6WZ5 - chains H and I of the 10 polymer chains in the assembly; structure by electron microscopy, 2.20 A resolution.

== Chain H ==
Protein: Histone H2B 1.1
Organism: Xenopus laevis
UniProt: P02281 (H2B11_XENLA); residues 1-122 here correspond to UniProt positions 5-126 (UniProt number = residue number + 4)
Chain sequence (122 residues; numbered 1 to 122; the number before each row is that of its first residue):
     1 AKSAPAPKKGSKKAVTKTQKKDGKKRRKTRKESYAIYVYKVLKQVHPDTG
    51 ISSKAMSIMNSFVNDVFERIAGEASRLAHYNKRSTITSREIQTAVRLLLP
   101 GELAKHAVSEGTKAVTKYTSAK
Unresolved in the structure: 1-24
Construct notes: variant Thr29 (Ser33 in P02281)
UniProt features mapped onto this chain:
  - modified residue: Lys2 (N6-acetyllysine), Lys9 (N6-acetyllysine), Ser11 (Phosphoserine), Lys12 (N6-acetyllysine), Lys17 (N6-acetyllysine)
  - glycosylation: Ser109 (O-linked (GlcNAc) serine)
  - cross-link: Lys117 (Glycyl lysine isopeptide (Lys-Gly) (interchain with G-Cter in ubiquitin))

== Chain I ==
Molecule: 167-nt DNA strand
Organism: synthetic construct
Sequence (167 nucleotides; numbered -83 to 83; the number before each row is that of its first residue; numbers below 1 keep their minus sign (DC-83 is residue -83)):
   -83 CAATACATGCACAGGATGTATATATCTGACACGTGCCTGGAGACTAGGGA
   -33 GTAATCCCCTTGGCGGTTAAAACGCGGGGGACAGCGCGTACGTGCGTTTA
    17 AGCGGTGCTAGAGCTGTCTACGACCAATTGAGCGGCCTCGGCACCGGGAT
    67 TCTCCAGGGCATCATAG
Unresolved in the structure: -83 to -77, 77-83

== How chain H and chain I interact ==
Residue-residue contacts (15; chain H residue first):
  Arg27(H) - DG50(I)  hydrogen bond to the base
  Arg27(H) - DG51(I)  phosphate contact
  Lys28(H) - DG50(I)  sugar contact
  Lys28(H) - DG51(I)  salt bridge to the phosphate
  Thr29(H) - DG50(I)  phosphate contact
  Arg30(H) - DC49(I)  sugar contact
  Arg30(H) - DG50(I)  phosphate contact
  Lys31(H) - DC49(I)  phosphate contact
  Lys31(H) - DG50(I)  hydrogen bond to the phosphate
  Glu32(H) - DC49(I)  phosphate contact
  Ser33(H) - DC49(I)  hydrogen bond to the phosphate
  Ile36(H) - DG48(I)  phosphate contact
  Ile36(H) - DC49(I)  phosphate contact
  Tyr37(H) - DG48(I)  hydrogen bond to the phosphate
  Lys40(H) - DG48(I)  salt bridge to the phosphate
Interface residues without a listed pair, chain H (12 interface residues in all): Arg26, Thr85
Interface residues without a listed pair, chain I (6 interface residues in all): DC-27, DG38

== Overview ==
12 residues of chain H face 6 of chain I across their interface; the contacts include 4 hydrogen bonds and 2
salt bridges. Among the polar pairs are Arg27(H)-DG50(I), Lys31(H)-DG50(I) and Ser33(H)-DC49(I).
Here chain H is Histone H2B 1.1 (Xenopus laevis) and chain I is a 167-nt DNA strand (synthetic construct).
Entry 6WZ5 (Bridging of double-strand DNA break activates PARP2/HPF1 to modify chromatin) was determined by
electron microscopy, deposited together with 6WZ9, 6X0L, 6X0M and 6X0N.
